PDB entry 5LTQ | X-ray diffraction, 2.05 A resolution | chains D and C of the 4 polymer chains in the assembly

== Chain D (and C) ==
Protein: Green fluorescent protein blFP-Y3
From: Branchiostoma lanceolatum
Notes: fragment: Yellow Fluorescent Protein lanYFP; chain C of this document is another copy of the same molecule, construct and numbering; everything in this record applies to it too
UniProt: B1PNC0 (B1PNC0_BRALA); aligned to UniProt positions 2-219 over residues 2-219
Chain sequence (267 residues; numbered -42 to 226; 2 numbers in that range are skipped by the numbering (no residue carries them; nothing is unmodelled there); the number before each row is that of its first residue; numbers below 1 keep their minus sign (Met-42 is residue -42)):
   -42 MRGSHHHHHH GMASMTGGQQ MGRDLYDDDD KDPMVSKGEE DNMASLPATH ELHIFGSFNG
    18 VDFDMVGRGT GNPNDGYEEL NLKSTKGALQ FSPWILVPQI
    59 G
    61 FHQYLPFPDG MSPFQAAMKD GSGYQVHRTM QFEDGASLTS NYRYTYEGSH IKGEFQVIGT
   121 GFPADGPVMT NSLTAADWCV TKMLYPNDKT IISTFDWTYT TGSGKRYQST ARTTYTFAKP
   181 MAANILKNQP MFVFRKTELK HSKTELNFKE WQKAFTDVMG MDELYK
Disordered / not traced: -42 to -2, 220-226 (chain C: -42 to 0, 220-226)
Covalently attached groups: covalent link Ile57-Gly59; covalent link Gly59-Phe61
Modified / non-standard residues: Gly59 (chromophore; CR2)
Construct notes: initiating methionine (-42); expression tag (-41 to 1, 220-226); chromophore (59, 59, 59); variant Ala171 (Val in B1PNC0), Thr174 (Asn in B1PNC0)

== Interface between chain D and chain C ==
Contacting residue pairs - 31 pairs, chain D then chain C:
  Ser14(D) with Arg103(C)
  Asn16(D) with Thr176(C)
  Gly17(D) with Gln85(C), hydrogen bond (backbone-side chain)
  Asp19(D) with Arg103(C), salt bridge
  Gln85(D) with Gly17(C)
  His87(D) with Ser97(C); Thr99(C), hydrogen bond; Ile118(C); Thr120(C)
  Thr89(D) with Thr89(C); Thr99(C)
  Gln91(D) with Arg172(C), hydrogen bond
  Gly95(D) with Arg172(C), hydrogen bond (backbone-side chain)
  Ser97(D) with His87(C); Thr89(C)
  Thr99(D) with His87(C); Thr89(C); Thr99(C)
  Asn101(D) with Ile118(C)
  Gln116(D) with Gln116(C), hydrogen bond
  Ile118(D) with His87(C); Asn101(C)
  Thr120(D) with His87(C); Thr174(C), hydrogen bond
  Gly121(D) with Thr174(C)
  Arg172(D) with Gln91(C); Gly95(C), hydrogen bond (side chain-backbone)
  Thr174(D) with Ser97(C); Thr120(C), hydrogen bond; Gly121(C)
  Thr176(D) with Asn16(C)
Also at the interface, not in a pair above, chain D (20 interface residues in all): Arg103
Also at the interface, not in a pair above, chain C (20 interface residues in all): Ser14, Ile152

== Summary ==
The chain D/chain C interface involves 20 residues from each chain; the contacts include 8 hydrogen bonds and
1 salt bridge. Polar contacts include Asp19(D)-Arg103(C), Gly17(D)-Gln85(C) and His87(D)-Thr99(C).
Both chains are Green fluorescent protein blFP-Y3 (Branchiostoma lanceolatum). Entry 5LTQ (Structure of the
Yellow Fluorescent Protein lanYFP from Branchiostoma lanceolatum at pH 7.5) was determined by X-ray
diffraction (same publication as 5LTP and 5LTR).
